Entry 8JAN (electron microscopy, 3.30 A resolution); this record covers chains n and o of the 30 polymer chains in the assembly.

Chain n (and o):
Protein: Gp22
From: Escherichia phage P1
Notes: chain o of this document is another copy of the same molecule, construct and numbering; everything in this record applies to it too
Reference sequence: Q71TB2 (Q71TB2_BPP1); numbering as in UniProt (aligned over 1-529)
Sequence (529 residues; row label = number of the first residue in the row):
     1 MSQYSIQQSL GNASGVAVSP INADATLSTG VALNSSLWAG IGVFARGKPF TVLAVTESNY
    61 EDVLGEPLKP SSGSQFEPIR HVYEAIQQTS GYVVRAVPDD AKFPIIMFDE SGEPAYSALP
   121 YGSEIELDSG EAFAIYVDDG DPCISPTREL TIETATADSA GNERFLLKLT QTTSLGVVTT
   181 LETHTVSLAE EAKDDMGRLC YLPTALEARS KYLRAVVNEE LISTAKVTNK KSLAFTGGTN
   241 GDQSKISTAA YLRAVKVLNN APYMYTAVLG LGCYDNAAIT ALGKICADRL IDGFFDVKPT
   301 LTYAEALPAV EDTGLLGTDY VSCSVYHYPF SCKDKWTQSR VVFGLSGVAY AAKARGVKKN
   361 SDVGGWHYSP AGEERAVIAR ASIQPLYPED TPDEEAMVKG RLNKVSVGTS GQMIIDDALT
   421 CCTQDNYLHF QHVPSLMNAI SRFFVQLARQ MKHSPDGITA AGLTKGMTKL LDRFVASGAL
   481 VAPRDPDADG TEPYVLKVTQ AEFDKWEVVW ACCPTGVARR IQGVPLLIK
Unresolved in the structure: 1, 529

How chain n and chain o interact:
Contacting residue pairs - 38 pairs, chain n then chain o:
  Ser2(n) with Ser406(o); Val407(o); Met413(o), hydrogen bond (backbone-side chain)
  Tyr4(n) with Val407(o)
  Gln8(n) with Gln522(o), hydrogen bond (backbone-side chain)
  Leu10(n) with Arg520(o); Ile521(o); Gln522(o)
  Gly11(n) with Arg520(o), hydrogen bond (backbone-side chain)
  Asn12(n) with Arg519(o)
  Ala13(n) with Glu394(o); Val398(o), hydrophobic
  Ser14(n) with Lys404(o), hydrogen bond (backbone-side chain); Asp416(o), hydrogen bond (side chain-backbone); Asp417(o); Arg519(o)
  Gly15(n) with Arg519(o); Arg520(o); Ile521(o), hydrogen bond (backbone-backbone)
  Val16(n) with Ile521(o)
  Ala17(n) with Ile521(o), hydrogen bond (backbone-backbone); Gln522(o); Gly523(o), hydrogen bond (backbone-backbone)
  Val18(n) with Gly523(o)
  Ser19(n) with Gln522(o), hydrogen bond; Gly523(o), hydrogen bond (backbone-backbone); Val524(o); Pro525(o)
  Asn22(n) with Pro525(o); Leu526(o); Leu527(o), hydrogen bond (backbone-backbone)
  Ala23(n) with Leu527(o)
  Ala25(n) with Leu526(o), hydrophobic
  Asp195(n) with Gln424(o); Asp425(o); Asn426(o)
  Met196(n) with Asn426(o); Tyr427(o), hydrophobic
Interface residues without a listed pair, chain n (23 interface residues in all): Gln3, Pro20, Ile21, Thr26, Leu27
Interface residues without a listed pair, chain o (23 interface residues in all): Glu395, Val405

Summary:
The chain n/chain o interface involves 23 residues from each chain, with 11 hydrogen bonds. Among the polar
pairs are Ser2(n)-Met413(o), Gln8(n)-Gln522(o) and Gly11(n)-Arg520(o).
Both chains are Gp22 (Escherichia phage P1). Entry 8JAN (In situ structures of the ultra-long extended tail of
Myoviridae phage P1) was determined by electron microscopy, deposited together with 8JAJ.
